9JZ0 - chains O and P of the 66 polymer chains in the assembly; structure by electron microscopy, 3.50 A resolution.

== Chain O (and P) ==
Protein: Tail tubular protein gp11
Organism: Escherichia phage T7
Notes: chain P of this document is another copy of the same molecule, construct and numbering; everything in this record applies to it too
Reference sequence: P03746 (TUBE1_BPT7); numbering as in UniProt (aligned over 1-196)
Sequence (196 residues; row label = number of the first residue in the row):
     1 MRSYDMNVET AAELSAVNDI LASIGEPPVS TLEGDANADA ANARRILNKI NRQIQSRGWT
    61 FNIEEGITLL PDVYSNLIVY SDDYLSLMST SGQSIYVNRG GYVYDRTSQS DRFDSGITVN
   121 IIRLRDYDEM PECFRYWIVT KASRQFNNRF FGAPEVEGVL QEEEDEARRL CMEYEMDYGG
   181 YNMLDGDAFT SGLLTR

== Interface between chain O and chain P ==
Contacting residue pairs (51; chain O residue first):
  Met-1(O) / Glu-9(P)
  Met-1(O) / Thr-10(P)  hydrogen bond (backbone-backbone)
  Arg-2(O) / Asn-7(P)  hydrogen bond
  Arg-2(O) / Val-8(P)  hydrogen bond (side chain-backbone)
  Arg-2(O) / Thr-10(P)
  Ser-3(O) / Thr-10(P)
  Asp-5(O) / Tyr-4(P)
  Met-6(O) / Tyr-4(P)
  Met-6(O) / Met-6(P)  hydrophobic
  Met-6(O) / Val-8(P)
  Val-8(O) / Tyr-4(P)  hydrophobic
  Arg-45(O) / Pro-28(P)
  Lys-49(O) / Asp-19(P)
  Lys-49(O) / Tyr-136(P)
  Arg-52(O) / Glu-132(P)  salt bridge
  Gln-53(O) / Tyr-136(P)  hydrogen bond
  Gln-53(O) / Glu-163(P)
  Ser-56(O) / Glu-132(P)
  Ser-56(O) / Cys-133(P)
  Arg-57(O) / Glu-166(P)  salt bridge
  Arg-57(O) / Leu-170(P)
  Asp-82(O) / Arg-135(P)  salt bridge
  Leu-85(O) / Glu-132(P)
  Met-88(O) / Tyr-174(P)  hydrophobic
  Gly-92(O) / Tyr-178(P)
  Gly-92(O) / Gly-179(P)
  Gly-92(O) / Gly-180(P)
  Gln-93(O) / Thr-60(P)
  Gln-93(O) / Tyr-178(P)
  Gln-93(O) / Gly-179(P)
  Ser-94(O) / Tyr-178(P)  hydrogen bond (backbone-backbone)
  Tyr-96(O) / Tyr-178(P)  hydrogen bond (backbone-side chain)
  Val-97(O) / Phe-61(P)  hydrophobic
  Val-97(O) / Arg-125(P)
  Asn-98(O) / Glu-129(P)
  Gly-100(O) / Glu-129(P)  hydrogen bond (backbone-side chain)
  Arg-106(O) / Thr-60(P)
  Arg-106(O) / Tyr-178(P)  hydrogen bond
  Arg-144(O) / Val-159(P)
  Arg-144(O) / Glu-162(P)  salt bridge
  Gln-145(O) / Val-159(P)
  Asn-148(O) / Glu-155(P)
  Asn-148(O) / Val-156(P)
  Asn-148(O) / Val-159(P)
  Asn-148(O) / Leu-160(P)
  Arg-149(O) / Ala-22(P)
  Arg-149(O) / Ser-23(P)
  Arg-149(O) / Ile-24(P)
  Arg-149(O) / Gly-25(P)
  Phe-150(O) / Gly-25(P)
  Glu-157(O) / Val-159(P)
Other interface residues (no listed pair), chain O (38 interface residues in all): Glu-33, Ser-86, Leu-87, Ile-95, Arg-99, Gln-109, Lys-141, Gly-152, Arg-168
Other interface residues (no listed pair), chain P (37 interface residues in all): Ser-15, Glu-65, Arg-169, Asp-177, Tyr-181

== Summary ==
38 residues of chain O face 37 of chain P across their interface; the contacts include 8 hydrogen bonds and 4
salt bridges. Among the polar pairs are Arg-52(O)/Glu-132(P), Arg-57(O)/Glu-166(P) and Asp-82(O)/Arg-135(P).
Chain O and chain P are both Tail tubular protein gp11 (Escherichia phage T7); the structure, portal-tail
complex of DNA-ejected T7, was determined by electron microscopy together with 9JYY and 9JYZ from the same
study.
